PDB entry 2WLZ | X-ray diffraction, 1.82 A resolution | chain A

[Chain A]
Protein: Chitinase A
Organism: Serratia marcescens
Notes: EC 3.2.1.14
UniProtKB: A6XFF7 (A6XFF7_SERMA); residues 24-542 here correspond to UniProt positions 2-520 (UniProt number = residue number - 22)
Chain sequence (548 residues; row label = number of the first residue in the row):
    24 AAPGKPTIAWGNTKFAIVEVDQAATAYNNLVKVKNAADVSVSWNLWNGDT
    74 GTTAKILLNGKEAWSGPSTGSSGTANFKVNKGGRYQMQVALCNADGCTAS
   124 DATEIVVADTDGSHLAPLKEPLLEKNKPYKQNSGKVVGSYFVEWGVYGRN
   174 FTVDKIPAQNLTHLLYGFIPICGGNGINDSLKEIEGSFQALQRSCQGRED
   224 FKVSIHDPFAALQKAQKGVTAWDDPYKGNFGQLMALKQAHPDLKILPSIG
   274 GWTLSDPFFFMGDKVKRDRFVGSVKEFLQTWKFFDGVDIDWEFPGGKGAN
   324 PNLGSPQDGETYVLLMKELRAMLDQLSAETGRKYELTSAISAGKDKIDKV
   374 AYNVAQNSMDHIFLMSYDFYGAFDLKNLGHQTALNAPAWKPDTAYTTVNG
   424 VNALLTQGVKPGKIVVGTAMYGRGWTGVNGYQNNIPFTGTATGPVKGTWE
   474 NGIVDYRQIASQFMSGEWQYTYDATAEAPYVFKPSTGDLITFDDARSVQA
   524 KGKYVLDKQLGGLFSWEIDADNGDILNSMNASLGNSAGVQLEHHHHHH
Unresolved in the structure: 562-571
Disulfide bonds: Cys115-Cys120, Cys195-Cys218
Small-molecule neighbours:
  - 1,4-diethylene dioxide (DIO), molecule 1: Tyr50, Asn51, Val54, Val56, Arg221, Glu299, Thr303
  - 1,4-diethylene dioxide (DIO), molecule 2: Gly157, Lys158, Val159, Thr185, His186, His384
  - 1,4-diethylene dioxide (DIO), molecule 3: Trp167, Leu204, Ile207, Ser210, His229, Thr276, Leu277
  - 1,4-diethylene dioxide (DIO), molecule 4: Arg343, Gln379, Asn380, Ser381, Met382, Asp383, Lys436
  - N-acetylglucosamine / NGT: Tyr163, Trp167, Phe191, Ile207, Gly274, Trp275, Thr276, Asp313, Glu315, Ala362, Met388, Tyr390, Asp391, Tyr444, Arg446, Glu473, Ile476, Trp539, Glu540

[In short]
Bound to chain A: 4 copies of 1,4-diethylene dioxide and N-acetylglucosamine / NGT.
Chain A is Chitinase A (Serratia marcescens); the structure, Chitinase A from Serratia marcescens ATCC990 in
complex with Chitobio- thiazoline, was determined by X-ray diffraction, deposited together with 2WK2, 2WLY and
2WM0.
